PDB entry 6W6J | electron microscopy, 3.20 A resolution | chains E and F of the 7 polymer chains in the assembly

[Chain E (and F)]
Protein: Chaperone protein ClpB
From: Mycobacterium tuberculosis
Notes: chain F of this document is another copy of the same molecule, construct and numbering; everything in this record applies to it too
Reference sequence: P9WPD0 (CLPB_MYCTO); residues 1-848 here = UniProt positions 1-848
Amino-acid sequence (848 residues; numbered 1 to 848; the number before each row is that of its first residue):
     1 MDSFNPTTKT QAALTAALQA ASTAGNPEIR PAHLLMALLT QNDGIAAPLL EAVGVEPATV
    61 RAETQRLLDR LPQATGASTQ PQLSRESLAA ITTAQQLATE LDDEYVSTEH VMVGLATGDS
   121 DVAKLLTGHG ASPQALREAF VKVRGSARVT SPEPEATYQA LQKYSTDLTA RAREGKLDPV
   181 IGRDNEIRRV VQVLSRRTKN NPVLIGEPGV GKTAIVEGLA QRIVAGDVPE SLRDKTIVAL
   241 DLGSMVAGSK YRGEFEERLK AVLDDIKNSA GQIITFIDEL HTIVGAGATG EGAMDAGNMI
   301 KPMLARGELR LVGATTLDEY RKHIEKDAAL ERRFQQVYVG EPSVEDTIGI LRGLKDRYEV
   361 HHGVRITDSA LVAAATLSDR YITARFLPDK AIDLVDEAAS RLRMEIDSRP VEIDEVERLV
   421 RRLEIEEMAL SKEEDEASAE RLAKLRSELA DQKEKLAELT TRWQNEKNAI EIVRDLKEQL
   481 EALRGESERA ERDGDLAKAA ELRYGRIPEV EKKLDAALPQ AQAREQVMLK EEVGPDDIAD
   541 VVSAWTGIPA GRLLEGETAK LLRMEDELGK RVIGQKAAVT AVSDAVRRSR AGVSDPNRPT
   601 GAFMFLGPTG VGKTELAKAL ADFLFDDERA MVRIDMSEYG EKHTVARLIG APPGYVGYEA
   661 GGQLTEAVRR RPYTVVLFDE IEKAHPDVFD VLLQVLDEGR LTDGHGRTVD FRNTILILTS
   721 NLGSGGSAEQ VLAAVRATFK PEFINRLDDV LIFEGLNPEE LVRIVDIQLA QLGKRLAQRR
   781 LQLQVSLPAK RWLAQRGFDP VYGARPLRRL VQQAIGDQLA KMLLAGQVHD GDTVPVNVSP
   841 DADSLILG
Disordered / not traced: 1-158, 247-251, 285-296, 408-529, 846-848 (chain F: 1-158, 246-254, 285-297, 470-529, 846-848)
Swiss-Prot annotation at these positions:
  - binding site (ATP): Gly206 to Thr213, Gly607 to Thr614
Residues lining bound ligands:
  - ADP (adenosine-5'-diphosphate): Arg571, Val572, Ile573, Thr609, Gly610, Val611, Gly612, Lys613, Thr614, Glu615, Ile764, Ala804, Arg805
  - ATP-gamma-S (AGS; phosphothiophosphoric acid-adenylate ester): Asp178, Pro179, Val180, Ile181, Gly182, Glu207, Pro208, Gly209, Val210, Gly211, Lys212, Thr213, Ala214, Asp278, Ile350, Leu354, Pro388, Asp389
Reported in the primary citation:
  - mutagenesis - L18R, S22R, L88R, T92R: unchanged catalytic activity (ATP hydrolysis)
  - mutagenesis - Q11R, T15R: abolished expression
  - mutagenesis - S22R, T92R: decreased catalytic activity on aggregate luciferase reactivation
  - mutagenesis - L18R, L88R, R365A, D368R, E436R, L496A, Y504A: abolished catalytic activity
  - mutagenesis - R365A, D368R, E434K, E436R: unchanged catalytic activity (ClpB ATPase activity)
  - mutagenesis - R422A: abolished catalytic activity on refold a protein substrate
  - mutagenesis - E434K: decreased catalytic activity on aggregated luciferase reactivation
  - mutagenesis - R503A: unchanged catalytic activity

[Chain E / chain F interface]
Residue-residue contacts (25):
  Tyr164(E) - Asn298(F)
  Gly243(E) - Lys301(F)  hydrogen bond (backbone-side chain)
  Arg357(E) - Arg197(F)
  Tyr358(E) - Arg197(F)
  His361(E) - Arg196(F)  hydrogen bond (side chain-backbone)
  His361(E) - Arg197(F)
  His362(E) - Ser195(F)  hydrogen bond (side chain-backbone)
  His362(E) - Arg196(F)
  Asp396(E) - Arg197(F)
  Glu397(E) - Arg189(F)  salt bridge
  Glu397(E) - Gln192(F)  hydrogen bond (backbone-side chain)
  Ser400(E) - Gln192(F)  hydrogen bond (side chain-backbone)
  Ser400(E) - Ser195(F)  hydrogen bond (side chain-backbone)
  Ser400(E) - Arg196(F)
  Arg401(E) - Gln192(F)
  Met404(E) - Arg188(F)
  Met404(E) - Val191(F)  hydrophobic
  Met404(E) - Gln192(F)
  Asp407(E) - Asp227(F)
  Arg629(E) - Arg746(F)
  Leu776(E) - Val593(F)  hydrophobic
  Gln778(E) - Val593(F)  hydrogen bond (side chain-backbone)
  Asp817(E) - Asp584(F)
  Asp817(E) - Arg588(F)  salt bridge
  Leu824(E) - Leu553(F)  hydrophobic
Also at the interface, not in a pair above, chain E (22 interface residues in all): Thr213, Ser244, Arg403, Glu638, Arg809
Also at the interface, not in a pair above, chain F (20 interface residues in all): Thr198, Pro229, Arg332, Ala737, Asp749

[Summary]
Chain E and chain F form an interface of 22 and 20 residues respectively, with 7 hydrogen bonds and 2 salt
bridges. Among the polar pairs are Glu397(E)-Arg189(F), Asp817(E)-Arg588(F) and Gly243(E)-Lys301(F). From the
paper: L18R, L88R and R365A of chain E, among others, abolish catalytic activity; Q11R and T15R of chain E
abolish expression; 14 substitutions were tested in all.
Chain E and chain F are both Chaperone protein ClpB (Mycobacterium tuberculosis); the structure, The
Mycobacterium tuberculosis ClpB disaggregase hexamer structure with a locally refined N-terminal domain in the
presence ..., was determined by electron microscopy, deposited together with 6W6H, 6W6I and 6W6G.
